PDB entry 5J84 | X-ray diffraction, 2.40 A resolution | chains A and C of the 4 polymer chains in the assembly

Chain A (and C):
Molecule: Dihydroxy-acid dehydratase
Source organism: Rhizobium leguminosarum bv. trifolii (strain WSM2304)
Notes: EC 4.2.1.9; chain C of this document is another copy of the same molecule, construct and numbering; everything in this record applies to it too
UniProt: B5ZZ34 (B5ZZ34_RHILW); residue numbers follow UniProt; this construct covers 2-579
Sequence (588 residues; each row starts with the number of its first residue; numbers below 1 keep their minus sign (Met-8 is residue -8)):
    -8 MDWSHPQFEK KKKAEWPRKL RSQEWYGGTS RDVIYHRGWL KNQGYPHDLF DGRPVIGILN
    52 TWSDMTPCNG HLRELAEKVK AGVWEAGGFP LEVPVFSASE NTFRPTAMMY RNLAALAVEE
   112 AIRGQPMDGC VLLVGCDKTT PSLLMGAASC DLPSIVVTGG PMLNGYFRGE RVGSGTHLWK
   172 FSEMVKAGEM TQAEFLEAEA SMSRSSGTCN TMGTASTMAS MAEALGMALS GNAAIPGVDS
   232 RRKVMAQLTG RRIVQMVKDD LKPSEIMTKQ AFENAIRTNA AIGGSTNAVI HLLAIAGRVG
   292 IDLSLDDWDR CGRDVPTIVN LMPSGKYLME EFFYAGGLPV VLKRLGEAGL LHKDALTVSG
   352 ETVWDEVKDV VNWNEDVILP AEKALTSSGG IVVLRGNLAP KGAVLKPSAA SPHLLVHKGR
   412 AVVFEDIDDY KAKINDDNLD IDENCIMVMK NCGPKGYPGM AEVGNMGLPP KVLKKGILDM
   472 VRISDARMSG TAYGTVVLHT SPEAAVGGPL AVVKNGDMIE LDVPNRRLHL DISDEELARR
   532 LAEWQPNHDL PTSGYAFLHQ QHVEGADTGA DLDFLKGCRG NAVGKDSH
Disordered / not traced: -8 to 4
Sequence notes: initiating methionine (-8); expression tag (-7 to 1)
Modified positions: Lys129 (lysine nz-carboxylic acid; KCX)
Swiss-Prot annotation at these positions:
  - binding site ([2Fe-2S] cluster): Cys59, Cys127, Cys200
  - binding site (Mg(2+)): Glu91, Asp128, Glu453
  - mutagenesis: Cys59 (C59S: Loss of activity. Does not bind iron-sulfur cluster), Cys127 (C127S: Loss of activity. Does not bind iron-sulfur cluster), Cys200 (C200S: Almost loss of activity. Does not bind iron-sulfur cluster), Cys436 (C436S: No change in activity. Does not affect binding of iron-sulfur cluster), Cys443 (C443S: Slight decrease in activity. Does not affect binding of iron-sulfur cluster), Ser480 (S480A: Loss of activity)
Ion coordination: 2Fe-2S cluster Fe: Cys59, Cys127, Cys200; Mg2+: Glu91, Asp128, Lys129, Glu453
Residues lining bound ligands: 2Fe-2S cluster (FES): Cys59, Glu91, Asn92, Cys127, Asp128, Thr199, Cys200, Ala206

Chain A / chain C interface:
Contacting residue pairs (22):
  Leu154(A) - Leu154(C)  hydrophobic
  Tyr157(A) - Tyr325(C)  hydrophobic
  Arg159(A) - Trp364(C)
  Ser192(A) - Arg232(C)
  Ser194(A) - Ser231(C)
  Arg195(A) - Asp230(C)  salt bridge
  Arg195(A) - Ser231(C)  hydrogen bond (backbone-backbone)
  Arg195(A) - Arg232(C)
  Arg195(A) - Tyr325(C)  hydrogen bond
  Ser196(A) - Val229(C)
  Ser196(A) - Ser231(C)  hydrogen bond (backbone-side chain)
  Val229(A) - Ser196(C)
  Val229(A) - Val229(C)  hydrophobic
  Asp230(A) - Arg195(C)  salt bridge
  Ser231(A) - Ser194(C)
  Ser231(A) - Arg195(C)  hydrogen bond (backbone-backbone)
  Ser231(A) - Ser196(C)  hydrogen bond (side chain-backbone)
  Arg232(A) - Ser192(C)
  Arg232(A) - Arg195(C)
  Tyr325(A) - Tyr157(C)  hydrophobic
  Tyr325(A) - Arg195(C)  hydrogen bond
  Trp364(A) - Arg159(C)
Other interface residues (no listed pair), chain A (16 interface residues in all): Gly160, Ala191, Pro227
Other interface residues (no listed pair), chain C (15 interface residues in all): Ala191, Ser197

Overview:
Chain A and chain C form an interface of 16 and 15 residues respectively; the contacts include 6 hydrogen
bonds and 2 salt bridges. Among the polar pairs are Arg195(A)-Asp230(C), Arg195(A)-Tyr325(C) and
Ser196(A)-Ser231(C). Ligands of chain A: 2Fe-2S cluster.
Chain A and chain C are both Dihydroxy-acid dehydratase (Rhizobium leguminosarum bv. trifolii (strain
WSM2304)); the structure, Crystal structure of L-arabinonate dehydratase in holo-form, was determined by X-ray
diffraction, deposited together with 5J83 and 5J85.
